Entry 9B8C (electron microscopy, 3.30 A resolution); this record covers chains F and J of the 14 polymer chains in the assembly.

[Chain F]
Protein: Transmembrane protein gp41
Source organism: Human immunodeficiency virus 1
Reference sequence: Q2N0S6 (Q2N0S6_9HIV1); residues 512-664 here correspond to UniProt positions 509-661 (UniProt number = residue number - 3)
Sequence (153 residues; row label = number of the first residue in the row):
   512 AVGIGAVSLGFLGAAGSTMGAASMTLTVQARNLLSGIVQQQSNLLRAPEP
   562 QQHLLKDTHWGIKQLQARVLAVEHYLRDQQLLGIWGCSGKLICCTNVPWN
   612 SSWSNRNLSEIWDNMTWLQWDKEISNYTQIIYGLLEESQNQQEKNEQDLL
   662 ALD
Unresolved in the structure: 512-518, 547-571
Construct notes: conflict Ser519 (Phe516 in Q2N0S6), Pro559 (Ile556 in Q2N0S6), Pro561 (Ala558 in Q2N0S6), Asp568 (Leu565 in Q2N0S6), His570 (Val567 in Q2N0S6), His585 (Arg582 in Q2N0S6), Cys605 (Thr602 in Q2N0S6)
Disulfide bonds: Cys598-Cys604
Covalent attachments: N-acetylglucosamine (NAG) linked to Asn611, Asn618, Asn637

[Chain J]
Protein: RM20A3 fragment antigen binding light chain
Source organism: Macaca mulatta
Sequence (128 residues; each row starts with the number of its first residue; note: 1 number in that range is skipped by the numbering (no residue carries it; nothing is unmodelled there); a row labelled like 27A-27C holds insertion residues (27A, then the next letters in order)):
     3 ALTQPPS
    11 VSGSPGQSVTISCTGTS
27A-27C SDI
    28 GSYNYVSWYQQHPGKAPKLMIYDVTQRPSGVSDRFSGSKSGNTASLTISG
    78 LQADDEADYYCSAYAGRQ
95A-95B TF
    96 YIFGGGTRLTVLGQPKASPTVTLFPPSSEEL
Unresolved in the structure: 108-126
Disulfide bonds: Cys23-Cys88

[How chain F and chain J interact]
Residue-residue contacts (9):
  Leu660(F) - Arg94(J)
  Leu661(F) - Arg94(J)
  Leu663(F) - Tyr91(J)
  Leu663(F) - Arg94(J)  hydrogen bond (backbone-side chain)
  Leu663(F) - Phe95B(J)  hydrophobic
  Asp664(F) - Tyr30(J)  hydrogen bond (backbone-side chain)
  Asp664(F) - Tyr32(J)  hydrogen bond
  Asp664(F) - Tyr91(J)  hydrogen bond (backbone-side chain)
  Asp664(F) - Arg94(J)
Also at the interface, not in a pair above, chain J (6 interface residues in all): Gly93

[Summary]
The interface between chain F and chain J involves 4 residues on one side and 6 on the other, with 4 hydrogen
bonds. Polar pairs include Leu663(F)-Arg94(J), Asp664(F)-Tyr30(J) and Asp664(F)-Tyr32(J). Covalently linked
N-acetylglucosamine: at Asn611(F), Asn618(F) and Asn637(F).
Here chain F is Transmembrane protein gp41 (Human immunodeficiency virus 1) and chain J is RM20A3 fragment
antigen binding light chain (Macaca mulatta). Entry 9B8C (RM018 Fab in complex with Apex GT 6.2 trimer and
RM20A3 Fab) was determined by electron microscopy, deposited together with 9MPX, 9MQG, 9B8B, 9MPB and 9MPC.
